6ILJ - chains A and B of the 5 polymer chains in the assembly; structure by electron microscopy, 3.60 A resolution.

[Chain A]
Name: Capsid protein VP1
From: Echovirus E6
Chain sequence (278 residues; row label = number of the first residue in the row):
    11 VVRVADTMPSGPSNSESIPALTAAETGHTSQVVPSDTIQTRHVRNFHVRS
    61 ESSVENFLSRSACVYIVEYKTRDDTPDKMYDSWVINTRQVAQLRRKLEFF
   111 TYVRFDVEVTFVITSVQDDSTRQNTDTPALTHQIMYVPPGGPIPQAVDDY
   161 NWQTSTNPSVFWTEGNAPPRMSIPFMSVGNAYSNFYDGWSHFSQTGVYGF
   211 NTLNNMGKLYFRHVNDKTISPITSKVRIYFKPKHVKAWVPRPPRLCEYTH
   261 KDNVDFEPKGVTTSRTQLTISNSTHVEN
Ligand contacts: sphingosine (SPH): I95, T97, R98, L107, V113, F115, V117, V119, F121, I144, Y146, P168, S169, V170, M181, I183, Y192, S193, N194, N214, M216, L219, F240

[Chain B]
Name: Capsid protein VP2
From: Echovirus E6
Chain sequence (252 residues; each row starts with the number of its first residue):
    10 SDRVRSITLGNSTITTQESANVVVGYGVWPDYLSDEEATAEDQPTQPDVA
    60 TCRFYTLDSVSWMKESQGWWWKFPDALRDMGLFGQNMQYHYLGRSGYTIH
   110 VQCNASKFHQGCLLVVCVPEAEMGAANINEKINREHLSNGEVANTFSGTK
   160 SSNTNDVQQAVFNAGMGVAVGNLTIFPHQWINLRTNNCATIVMPYINSVP
   210 MDNMFRHYNFTLMIIPFAKLDYAAGSSTYIPITVTVAPMCAEYNGLRLAG
   260 HQ

[Chain A / chain B interface]
Contacting residue pairs (88; chain A residue first):
  A34(A) - W189(B)
  E35(A) - Q188(B)
  E35(A) - W189(B)  hydrogen bond (backbone-backbone)
  E35(A) - N191(B)  hydrogen bond
  E35(A) - N195(B)
  T36(A) - A29(B)
  T36(A) - N30(B)
  T36(A) - V32(B)
  G37(A) - H187(B)
  Y112(A) - E129(B)  hydrogen bond
  Y112(A) - I205(B)
  Y112(A) - N206(B)
  Y112(A) - S207(B)
  N190(A) - S207(B)  hydrogen bond (backbone-backbone)
  N190(A) - P209(B)
  S193(A) - S207(B)  hydrogen bond
  F195(A) - E129(B)
  F195(A) - E131(B)
  Y196(A) - E129(B)
  Y196(A) - E131(B)
  Y196(A) - R215(B)  hydrogen bond
  Y196(A) - H216(B)
  D197(A) - K81(B)  salt bridge
  D197(A) - E129(B)  hydrogen bond (backbone-side chain)
  D197(A) - A130(B)
  D197(A) - H216(B)
  D197(A) - Y217(B)  hydrogen bond (backbone-backbone)
  G198(A) - R215(B)
  W199(A) - I141(B)
  W199(A) - R143(B)
  W199(A) - L146(B)  hydrophobic
  W199(A) - R215(B)  hydrogen bond (backbone-backbone)
  W199(A) - Y217(B)  hydrogen bond
  S200(A) - R215(B)
  F202(A) - Y100(B)  hydrophobic
  F202(A) - N212(B)
  F202(A) - R215(B)
  F202(A) - H260(B)
  Q204(A) - D84(B)  hydrogen bond
  Q204(A) - R143(B)  hydrogen bond
  Q204(A) - F214(B)  hydrogen bond (side chain-backbone)
  Q204(A) - Y217(B)
  Y208(A) - E131(B)
  Y208(A) - M132(B)
  Y208(A) - L146(B)  hydrophobic
  G209(A) - E131(B)
  F210(A) - E131(B)
  V249(A) - Y35(B)  hydrophobic
  V249(A) - I205(B)  hydrophobic
  P250(A) - F185(B)
  R251(A) - P128(B)  hydrogen bond (side chain-backbone)
  R251(A) - E129(B)
  R251(A) - I184(B)
  P252(A) - V177(B)
  P252(A) - N181(B)
  P252(A) - I184(B)
  P252(A) - F185(B)
  P253(A) - V177(B)
  R254(A) - M175(B)
  R254(A) - G176(B)
  R254(A) - V177(B)
  L255(A) - N172(B)
  L255(A) - G176(B)  hydrogen bond (backbone-backbone)
  L255(A) - V177(B)
  L255(A) - A178(B)
  C256(A) - N172(B)
  C256(A) - G176(B)  hydrogen bond (backbone-backbone)
  T259(A) - I137(B)
  H260(A) - I137(B)
  H260(A) - N138(B)
  N263(A) - I137(B)
  V264(A) - E131(B)
  V264(A) - M132(B)
  D265(A) - G133(B)
  D265(A) - A134(B)  hydrogen bond (side chain-backbone)
  D265(A) - I137(B)
  F266(A) - Q167(B)
  F266(A) - N172(B)
  F266(A) - G174(B)
  F266(A) - M175(B)
  F266(A) - G176(B)
  E267(A) - I137(B)
  E267(A) - K159(B)  salt bridge
  P268(A) - K159(B)
  P268(A) - Q167(B)
  P268(A) - N172(B)
  K269(A) - F171(B)
  K269(A) - N172(B)  hydrogen bond (backbone-side chain)
Interface residues without a listed pair, chain A (43 interface residues in all): T111, G189, A191, H201, S203, G206, G270, V271
Interface residues without a listed pair, chain B (54 interface residues in all): R87, E139, K140, N142, L182, T194, V208, T220

[In short]
43 residues of chain A and 54 residues of chain B are in contact; the contacts include 18 hydrogen bonds and 2
salt bridges. Polar contacts include D197(A)-K81(B), E267(A)-K159(B) and E35(A)-N191(B). Ligands of chain A:
sphingosine.
Chain A is Capsid protein VP1 and chain B is Capsid protein VP2, both from Echovirus E6; the structure,
Cryo-EM structure of Echovirus 6 complexed with its attachment receptor CD55 at PH 5.5, was determined by
electron microscopy (same publication as 6ILK, 6ILL, 6ILM, 6ILN, 6ILO and 6ILP).
